Entry 4HIM (X-ray diffraction, 1.75 A resolution); this record covers chains A and B.

[Chain A]
Protein: Protection of telomeres protein 1
Organism: Schizosaccharomyces pombe
Notes: fragment: Pot1pC, partial DNA binding domain, residues 198-339
Reference sequence: O13988 (POT1_SCHPO); residues 2-143 here correspond to UniProt positions 198-339 (UniProt number = residue number + 196)
Sequence (143 residues; row label = number of the first residue in the row):
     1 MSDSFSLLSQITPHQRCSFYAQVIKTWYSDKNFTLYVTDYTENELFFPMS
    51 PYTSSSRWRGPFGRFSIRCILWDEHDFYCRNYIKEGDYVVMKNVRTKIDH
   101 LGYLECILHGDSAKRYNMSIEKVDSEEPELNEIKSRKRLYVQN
Disordered / not traced: 1-3, 142-143
Construct notes: expression tag (1); engineered mutation Asp3 (Val199 in O13988)
What the authors report for this chain:
  - binding site for the 9-nt DNA strand (chain B): His100
  - conformationally variable residues (side-chain flip): His100

[Chain B]
Molecule: 9-nt DNA strand
Sequence (9 nucleotides; row label = number of the first residue in the row):
     1 GGATACGGT

[How chain A and chain B interact]
Pairs across the interface - 34 pairs, chain A then chain B:
  Lys25(A) - DG7(B)  hydrogen bond to the base
  Lys25(A) - DG8(B)  hydrogen bond to the base
  Trp27(A) - DG7(B)  stacking on the base
  Trp27(A) - DG8(B)  sugar contact
  Trp27(A) - DT9(B)  stacking on the base
  Tyr28(A) - DT9(B)  stacking on the base
  Asn32(A) - DG2(B)  hydrogen bond to the sugar
  Tyr36(A) - DA5(B)  base contact
  Phe47(A) - DA5(B)  stacking on the base
  Met49(A) - DA5(B)  phosphate contact
  Met49(A) - DC6(B)  phosphate contact
  Thr53(A) - DC6(B)  hydrogen bond to the phosphate
  Ser55(A) - DG7(B)  hydrogen bond to the phosphate
  Ser55(A) - DG8(B)  base contact
  Ser56(A) - DC6(B)  hydrogen bond to the phosphate
  Ser56(A) - DG8(B)  base contact
  Arg57(A) - DG8(B)  hydrogen bond to the base
  Trp58(A) - DC6(B)  phosphate contact
  Arg68(A) - DG2(B)  base contact
  Arg68(A) - DT4(B)  hydrogen bond to the base
  Arg68(A) - DA5(B)  hydrogen bond to the base
  Ile70(A) - DG2(B)  base contact
  Trp72(A) - DG1(B)  stacking on the base
  Trp72(A) - DG2(B)  sugar contact
  Asp73(A) - DG1(B)  hydrogen bond to the base
  Lys97(A) - DG2(B)  hydrogen bond to the base
  Asp99(A) - DT4(B)  hydrogen bond to the base
  Asp99(A) - DA5(B)  hydrogen bond to the base
  His100(A) - DA3(B)  hydrogen bond to the base
  His100(A) - DT4(B)  hydrogen bond to the base
  Tyr103(A) - DA5(B)  base contact
  Glu105(A) - DG2(B)  hydrogen bond to the base
  His109(A) - DG1(B)  hydrogen bond to the base
  Gly110(A) - DG1(B)  hydrogen bond to the base
Also at the interface, not in a pair above, chain A (27 interface residues in all): Thr26, Lys31, Leu101, Ile107
Interface features reported in the paper:
  - pairs named by the authors: His100(A)-DA3(B) (hydrogen bond)

[In short]
27 residues of chain A face 9 of chain B across their interface, with 18 hydrogen bonds and 5 aromatic
stacking contacts. Among the polar pairs are Lys25(A)-DG7(B), Lys25(A)-DG8(B) and Arg57(A)-DG8(B). The authors
report a hydrogen bond between His100(A) and DA3(B). The paper reports a binding site for the 9-nt DNA strand
(chain B) at His100(A); conformational variability at His100(A).
Here chain A is Protection of telomeres protein 1 (Schizosaccharomyces pombe) and chain B is a 9-nt DNA
strand. Entry 4HIM (Crystal Structure of Schizosaccharomyces pombe Pot1pC bound to ssDNA (GGATACGGT)) was
determined by X-ray diffraction together with 4HID, 4HIK, 4HIO, 4HJ5, 4HJ7, 4HJ8, 4HJ9 and 4HJA from the same
study.
